Entry 3C92 (electron microscopy, 6.80 A resolution (low resolution: residue-level contacts below are approximate; hydrogen-bond / salt-bridge calls are withheld)); this record covers chains E and M of the 28 polymer chains in the assembly.

# Chain E
Protein: Proteasome subunit alpha
From: Thermoplasma acidophilum
Notes: EC 3.4.25.1
UniProt: P25156 (PSMA_THEAC); residues 1-233 here = UniProt positions 1-233
Sequence (233 residues; each row starts with the number of its first residue):
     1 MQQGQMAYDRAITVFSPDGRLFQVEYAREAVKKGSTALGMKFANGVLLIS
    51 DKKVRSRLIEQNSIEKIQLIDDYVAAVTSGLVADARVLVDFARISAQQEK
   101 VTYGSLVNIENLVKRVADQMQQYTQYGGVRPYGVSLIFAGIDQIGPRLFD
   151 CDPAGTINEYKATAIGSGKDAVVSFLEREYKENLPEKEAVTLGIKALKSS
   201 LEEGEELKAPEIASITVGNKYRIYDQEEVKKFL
Not modelled in the structure: 1-9
Curated features (UniProtKB/Swiss-Prot):
  - mutagenesis: Met1 to Ile12 (Markedly increases peptidolytic activity. Designated open-gate mutant), Lys66 (K66A: Prevents PAN to associate with the proteasome and stimulate gate opening), Leu81 (L81A/E/G: Prevents PAN to stimulate gate opening), Val82 (V82A: No effect on PAN's ability to stimulate gate opening; V82D/G: Prevents PAN to stimulate gate opening)
From the paper describing this entry:
  - mutagenesis - L81A, V82G: abolished catalytic activity on PAN
  - mutagenesis - L81A: abolished catalytic activity on its C-terminal peptides
  - mutagenesis - L81A: abolished catalytic activity on PA26
  - mutagenesis - V82A: unchanged catalytic activity
  - mutagenesis - V82D: abolished catalytic activity
  - mutagenesis - V82G: unchanged catalytic activity on PA26
  - mutagenesis - V82G: abolished binding to PAN
  - mutagenesis - V82G: unchanged binding to PA26

# Chain M
Protein: Proteasome subunit beta
From: Thermoplasma acidophilum
Notes: EC 3.4.25.1
UniProt: P28061 (PSMB_THEAC); residues 1-203 here correspond to UniProt positions 9-211 (UniProt number = residue number + 8)
Sequence (203 residues; numbered 1 to 203; the number before each row is that of its first residue):
     1 TTTVGITLKDAVIMATERRVTMENFIMHKNGKKLFQIDTYTGMTIAGLVG
    51 DAQVLVRYMKAELELYRLQRRVNMPIEAVATLLSNMLNQVKYMPYMVQLL
   101 VGGIDTAPHVFSIDAAGGSVEDIYASTGSGSPFVYGVLESQYSEKMTVDE
   151 GVDLVIRAISAAKQRDSASGGMIDVAVITRKDGYVQLPTDQIESRIRKLG
   201 LIL
Curated features (UniProtKB/Swiss-Prot):
  - active site: Thr1 (Nucleophile)

# How chain E and chain M interact
Residue-residue contacts (16; chain E residue first):
  Glu99(E) with Arg70(M)
  Val101(E) with Asn85(M)
  Thr102(E) with Thr81(M); Leu82(M); Asn85(M)
  Tyr103(E) with Glu62(M); Tyr66(M); Met74(M); Ala78(M); Thr81(M)
  Gly104(E) with Thr81(M)
  Val107(E) with Tyr66(M); Arg70(M)
  Asn108(E) with Arg70(M)
  Asn111(E) with Gln69(M); Arg70(M)
Interface residues without a listed pair, chain E (10 interface residues in all): Lys114, Ile144
Interface residues without a listed pair, chain M (11 interface residues in all): Val72, Glu77

# Summary
The interface between chain E and chain M involves 10 residues on one side and 11 on the other. The paper
reports that L81A and V82G of chain E abolish catalytic activity on PAN; L81A of chain E abolishes catalytic
activity on its C-terminal peptides.
Chain E is Proteasome subunit alpha and chain M is Proteasome subunit beta, both from Thermoplasma
acidophilum; the structure, Thermoplasma acidophilum 20S proteasome with a closed gate, was determined by
electron microscopy, deposited together with 3C91.
